PDB entry 8YHA | electron microscopy, 3.40 A resolution | chains C and H of the 12 polymer chains in the assembly

[Chain C]
Molecule: 61-nt crRNA
Organism: Candidatus Cloacimonadota bacterium
Sequence (61 nucleotides; row label = number of the first residue in the row):
     1 GUGAACCGGAGAAGUCAUUUAAUAAGGCCACUGUUAAAAAGUAUUCCCCA
    51 CGCAUGUGGGG

[Chain H]
Protein: CRISPR system Cascade subunit CasC
Organism: Candidatus Cloacimonetes bacterium ADurb.Bin088
UniProt: A0A1V6F8B5 (A0A1V6F8B5_9BACT); residues 1-378 here = UniProt positions 1-378
Amino-acid sequence (378 residues; numbered 1 to 378; the number before each row is that of its first residue):
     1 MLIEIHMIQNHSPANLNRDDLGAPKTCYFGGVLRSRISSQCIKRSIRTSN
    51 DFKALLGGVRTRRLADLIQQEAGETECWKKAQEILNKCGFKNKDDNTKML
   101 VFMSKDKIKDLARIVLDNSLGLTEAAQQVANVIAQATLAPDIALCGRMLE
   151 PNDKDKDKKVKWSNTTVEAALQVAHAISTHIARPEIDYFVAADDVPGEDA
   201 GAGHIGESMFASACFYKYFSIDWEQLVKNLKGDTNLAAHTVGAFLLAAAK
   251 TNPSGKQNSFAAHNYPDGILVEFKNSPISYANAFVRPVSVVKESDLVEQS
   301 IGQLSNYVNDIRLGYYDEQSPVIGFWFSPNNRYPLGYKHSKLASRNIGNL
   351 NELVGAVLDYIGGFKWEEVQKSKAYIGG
Not modelled in the structure: 372-378

[Chain C / chain H interface]
Contacting residue pairs - 38 pairs, chain C then chain H:
  G11(C) - Met148(H)  base contact
  G11(C) - Thr166(H)  sugar contact
  A12(C) - Arg60(H)  hydrogen bond to the sugar
  A12(C) - Gly146(H)  sugar contact
  A12(C) - Met148(H)  base contact
  A13(C) - Lys43(H)  salt bridge to the phosphate
  A13(C) - Arg60(H)  sugar contact
  G14(C) - Asn17(H)  sugar contact
  G14(C) - Gln40(H)  phosphate contact
  G14(C) - Cys41(H)  hydrogen bond to the sugar
  G14(C) - Arg44(H)  salt bridge to the phosphate
  G14(C) - Ser254(H)  base contact
  U15(C) - Asn17(H)  hydrogen bond to the phosphate
  U15(C) - Arg18(H)  hydrogen bond to the sugar
  U15(C) - Asp19(H)  sugar contact
  U15(C) - Asp20(H)  base contact
  U15(C) - Lys25(H)  salt bridge to the phosphate
  U15(C) - Gln40(H)  hydrogen bond to the phosphate
  C16(C) - Leu16(H)  phosphate contact
  C16(C) - Asn17(H)  phosphate contact
  C16(C) - Arg18(H)  salt bridge to the phosphate
  A17(C) - Arg18(H)  salt bridge to the phosphate
  A17(C) - Ser254(H)  phosphate contact
  A17(C) - Gly255(H)  phosphate contact
  A17(C) - Lys256(H)  hydrogen bond to the phosphate
  U18(C) - Asn258(H)  hydrogen bond to the phosphate
  U19(C) - Phe189(H)  base contact
  U19(C) - Val190(H)  hydrogen bond to the sugar
  U19(C) - Ala191(H)  base contact
  U19(C) - Ser259(H)  phosphate contact
  U20(C) - Val190(H)  sugar contact
  U20(C) - Ala191(H)  phosphate contact
  U20(C) - Ala192(H)  hydrogen bond to the phosphate
  A21(C) - Tyr188(H)  phosphate contact
  A21(C) - Phe189(H)  phosphate contact
  A21(C) - Val190(H)  phosphate contact
  A21(C) - Ile205(H)  base contact
  A22(C) - Ala200(H)  base contact
Other interface residues (no listed pair), chain H (32 interface residues in all): Ser38, Cys145, Arg147, Glu150, Ala169, Gln257

[Summary]
12 residues of chain C and 32 residues of chain H are in contact; the contacts include 9 hydrogen bonds and 5
salt bridges. Polar contacts include A12(C)-Arg60(H), G14(C)-Cys41(H) and U15(C)-Arg18(H).
Chain C is a 61-nt crRNA (Candidatus Cloacimonadota bacterium) and chain H is CRISPR system Cascade subunit
CasC (Candidatus Cloacimonetes bacterium ADurb.Bin088); the structure, Type I-EHNH Cascade-ssDNA complex, was
determined by electron microscopy together with 8YDB, 8YEO and 8YH9 from the same study.
